3G6Q - chains A and C of the 4 polymer chains in the assembly; structure by X-ray diffraction, 2.26 A resolution.

Chain A:
Molecule: Glucocorticoid receptor
From: Rattus norvegicus
Reference sequence: P06536 (GCR_RAT); residues 440-525 here = UniProt positions 440-525
Sequence (90 residues; row label = number of the first residue in the row):
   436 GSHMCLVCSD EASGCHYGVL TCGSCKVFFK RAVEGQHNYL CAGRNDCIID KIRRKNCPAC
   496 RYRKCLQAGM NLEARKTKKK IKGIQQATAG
Not modelled in the structure: 436-437, 516-525
Differences from the reference sequence: expression tag (436-439)
Metal / ion sites: Zn2+ site 1: Cys440, Cys443, Cys457, Cys460; Zn2+ site 2: Cys476, Cys482, Cys492, Cys495
From the paper describing this entry:
  - mutagenesis - R510A, K514A: decreased binding to DNA
  - mutagenesis - K514A: unchanged signaling
  - mutagenesis - H472A, R510A: increased signaling
  - mutagenesis - H472R: decreased signaling
  - mutagenesis - G470A, N473A: decreased signaling in response to Pal
  - mutagenesis - G470A: decreased signaling in response to Tat

Chain C:
Molecule: 16-nt DNA strand
Sequence (16 nucleotides; row label = number of the first residue in the row):
     1 TAGAACAGGG TGTTCT

How chain A and chain C interact:
Residue-residue contacts (11; chain A residue first):
  Cys450(A) - DT1(C)  sugar contact
  His451(A) - DT1(C)  hydrogen bond to the phosphate
  His451(A) - DA2(C)  phosphate contact
  Tyr452(A) - DA2(C)  hydrogen bond to the phosphate
  Tyr452(A) - DG3(C)  hydrogen bond to the phosphate
  Lys461(A) - DA2(C)  base contact
  Lys461(A) - DG3(C)  hydrogen bond to the base
  Lys465(A) - DG3(C)  salt bridge to the phosphate
  Arg466(A) - DA5(C)  base contact
  Arg510(A) - DT1(C)  base contact
  Arg510(A) - DA2(C)  hydrogen bond to the sugar
Other interface residues (no listed pair), chain A (8 interface residues in all): Val462
Other interface residues (no listed pair), chain C (5 interface residues in all): DC6

Summary:
The interface between chain A and chain C involves 8 residues on one side and 5 on the other; the contacts
include 5 hydrogen bonds and 1 salt bridge. Polar pairs include Lys461(A)-DG3(C), Arg510(A)-DA2(C) and
His451(A)-DT1(C). From the paper: R510A and K514A of chain A reduce binding to DNA; H472A and R510A of chain A
increase signaling; 6 substitutions were tested in all.
Here chain A is Glucocorticoid receptor (Rattus norvegicus) and chain C is a 16-nt DNA strand. Entry 3G6Q (GR
DNA binding domain:FKBP5 binding site complex-9) was determined by X-ray diffraction together with 3FYL, 3G6P,
3G6R, 3G6T, 3G6U, 3G8U and 8 further entries from the same study.
